6FUA - chains B and D of the 4 polymer chains in the assembly; structure by X-ray diffraction, 2.80 A resolution.

[Chain B]
Protein: ATP phosphoribosyltransferase regulatory subunit
Organism: Psychrobacter arcticus (strain DSM 17307 / 273-4)
UniProtKB: Q4FTX3 (HISZ_PSYA2); residues 1-387 here = UniProt positions 1-387
Chain sequence (388 residues; numbered 0 to 387; the number before each row is that of its first residue; numbering starts at 0):
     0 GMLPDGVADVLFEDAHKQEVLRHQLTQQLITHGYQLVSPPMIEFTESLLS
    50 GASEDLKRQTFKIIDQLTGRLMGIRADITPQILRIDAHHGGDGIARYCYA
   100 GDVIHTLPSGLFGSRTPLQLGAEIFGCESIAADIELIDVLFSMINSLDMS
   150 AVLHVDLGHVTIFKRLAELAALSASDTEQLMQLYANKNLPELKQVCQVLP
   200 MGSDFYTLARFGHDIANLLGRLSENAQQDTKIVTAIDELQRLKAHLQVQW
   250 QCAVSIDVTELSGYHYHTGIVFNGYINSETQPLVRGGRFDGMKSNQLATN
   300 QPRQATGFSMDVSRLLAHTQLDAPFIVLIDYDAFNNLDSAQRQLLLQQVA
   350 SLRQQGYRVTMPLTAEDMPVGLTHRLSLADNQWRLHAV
Unresolved in the structure: 0, 291-300
Differences from the reference sequence: expression tag (0)

[Chain D]
Protein: ATP phosphoribosyltransferase
Organism: Psychrobacter arcticus (strain DSM 17307 / 273-4)
Notes: EC 2.4.2.17
UniProtKB: Q4FQF7 (HIS1_PSYA2); residue numbers follow UniProt; this construct covers 1-231
Chain sequence (232 residues; numbered 0 to 231; the number before each row is that of its first residue; numbering starts at 0):
     0 GMTEVTNSLPTSGLLNEANDEFLGLTLALSKGRILEETMPLLRAAGVELL
    50 EDPEASRKLIFPTSNPNVRVLILRASDVPTYVEHGAADFGVAGKDVLLEH
   100 GANHVYELLDLKIAQCKLMTAGVKDAPLPNRRLRIATKYVNVARAYFASQ
   150 GQQVDVIKLYGSMELAPLVGLGDLIVDVVDTGNTLRANGLEARDHICDVS
   200 SRLIVNQVSYKRKFALLEPILDSFKNSINSTS
Unresolved in the structure: 0-19, 52-56, 229-231
Differences from the reference sequence: expression tag (0)
Residues lining bound ligands:
  - ADP (adenosine-5'-diphosphate): Lys30, Arg32, Ile33, Ala74, Gly92, Asp94, Val95, Ala113, Gln114, Cys115, Lys137, Val177, Asp179
  - 1-O-pyrophosphono-5-O-phosphono-ribose (PRP; 1-O-pyrophosphono-5-O-phosphono-alpha-D-ribofuranose): Arg32, Glu163, Asp176, Val177, Val178, Asp179, Thr180, Gly181, Asn182, Thr183
From the paper describing this entry:
  - catalytic residues: Arg56 (proposed by the authors, not directly observed)
  - mutagenesis - R56A (6-fold): decreased catalytic activity on in the presence of PaHisZ

[How chain B and chain D interact]
Residue-residue contacts (22; chain B residue first):
  Ser108(B) with His103(D)
  Gly109(B) with His103(D)
  Leu110(B) with Glu82(D); His83(D); His103(D)
  Phe111(B) with His83(D)
  Ala184(B) with Tyr105(D)
  Asn185(B) with Tyr105(D); Glu106(D), hydrogen bond (side chain-backbone); Leu107(D)
  Lys186(B) with Tyr105(D), hydrogen bond; Leu107(D); Tyr209(D)
  Asn187(B) with Glu106(D); Leu107(D), hydrogen bond (side chain-backbone); Leu108(D)
  Pro189(B) with Leu108(D), hydrophobic; Lys224(D)
  Tyr274(B) with Lys210(D)
  Ser277(B) with Val207(D)
  Thr279(B) with Gln206(D); Val207(D)
Other interface residues (no listed pair), chain B (14 interface residues in all): Glu190, Gln193
Other interface residues (no listed pair), chain D (16 interface residues in all): Val104, Asp109, Arg211, Asn228

[Summary]
14 residues of chain B and 16 residues of chain D are in contact, with 3 hydrogen bonds. Polar contacts
include Asn185(B)-Glu106(D), Lys186(B)-Tyr105(D) and Asn187(B)-Leu107(D). Chain D binds
1-O-pyrophosphono-5-O-phosphono-ribose and ADP. From the paper: the catalytic residue Arg56(D); R56A of chain
D reduces catalytic activity on in the presence of PaHisZ.
Here chain B is ATP phosphoribosyltransferase regulatory subunit and chain D is ATP phosphoribosyltransferase,
both from Psychrobacter arcticus (strain DSM 17307 / 273-4). Entry 6FUA (ATP phosphoribosyltransferase (HisZG
ATPPRT) from Psychrobacter arcticus in complex with PRPP and ADP) was determined by X-ray diffraction (same
publication as 6FTT, 6FU2 and 6FU7).
